5PAA - chains A and C; structure by X-ray diffraction, 1.98 A resolution.

== Chain A ==
Name: Coagulation factor VII light chain
From: Homo sapiens
Notes: EC 3.4.21.21
UniProt: P08709 (FA7_HUMAN); residue numbers follow UniProt; this construct covers 149-212
Chain sequence (64 residues; row label = number of the first residue in the row):
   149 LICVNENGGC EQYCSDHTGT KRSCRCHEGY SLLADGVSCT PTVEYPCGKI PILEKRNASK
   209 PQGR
Disordered / not traced: 207-212
Disulfide bonds: C151-C162, C158-C172, C174-C187
Swiss-Prot annotation at these positions:
  - site: R212 (Cleavage)
  - glycosylation: N205 (N-linked (GlcNAc...) asparagine)

== Chain C ==
Name: Coagulation factor VII heavy chain
From: Homo sapiens
Notes: EC 3.4.21.21
UniProt: P08709 (FA7_HUMAN); residues 213-466 here = UniProt positions 213-466
Chain sequence (254 residues; numbered 213 to 466; the number before each row is that of its first residue):
   213 IVGGKVCPKG ECPWQVLLLV NGAQLCGGTL INTIWVVSAA HCFDKIKNWR NLIAVLGEHD
   273 LSEHDGDEQS RRVAQVIIPS TYVPGTTNHD IALLRLHQPV VLTDHVVPLC LPERTFSERT
   333 LAFVRFSLVS GWGQLLDRGA TALELMVLNV PRLMTQDCLQ QSRKVGDSPN ITEYMFCAGY
   393 SDGSKDSCKG DSGGPHATHY RGTWYLTGIV SWGQGCATVG HFGVYTRVSQ YIEWLQKLMR
   453 SEPRPGVLLR APFP
Disordered / not traced: 376-379
Disulfide bonds: C219-C224, C238-C254, C370-C389, C400-C428
Bound ions: Ca2+: E270, D272, E275, E280
Small-molecule neighbours: aminomethylcyclohexane (AMC): D398, S399, C400, K401, S404, V422, S423, W424, G425, G427, C428, G435
Swiss-Prot annotation at these positions:
  - active site (Charge relay system): H253, D302, S404
  - binding site (substrate): D398
  - glycosylation: N382 (N-linked (GlcNAc...) asparagine)

== Chain A / chain C interface ==
Disulfides between the chains: C195(A)-C322(C)
Residue-residue contacts (48; chain A residue first):
  C151(A) - R331(C)
  V152(A) - R331(C)
  E154(A) - R413(C)  hydrogen bond (backbone-side chain)
  N155(A) - F328(C)
  N155(A) - T332(C)  hydrogen bond
  N155(A) - Y412(C)
  N155(A) - R413(C)
  G157(A) - R413(C)  hydrogen bond (backbone-side chain)
  C158(A) - R413(C)  hydrogen bond (backbone-side chain)
  E159(A) - Y412(C)
  E159(A) - R413(C)  salt bridge
  Q160(A) - F328(C)
  Q160(A) - Y417(C)
  Y161(A) - L323(C)  hydrogen bond (side chain-backbone)
  Y161(A) - P324(C)
  Y161(A) - E325(C)
  Y161(A) - F328(C)  hydrophobic
  Y161(A) - Y417(C)
  R173(A) - E325(C)  salt bridge
  H175(A) - L323(C)
  Y178(A) - T415(C)
  Y193(A) - L314(C)
  Y193(A) - T315(C)
  Y193(A) - D316(C)  hydrogen bond
  P194(A) - V319(C)
  C195(A) - P320(C)
  C195(A) - L321(C)
  C195(A) - C322(C)  disulfide
  C195(A) - T415(C)
  G196(A) - W226(C)
  G196(A) - P320(C)  hydrogen bond (backbone-backbone)
  G196(A) - C322(C)
  G196(A) - T415(C)
  G196(A) - W416(C)  hydrogen bond (backbone-backbone)
  K197(A) - W226(C)
  K197(A) - V319(C)
  K197(A) - G414(C)  hydrogen bond (side chain-backbone)
  K197(A) - T415(C)  hydrogen bond
  I198(A) - G222(C)
  I198(A) - E223(C)
  I198(A) - W226(C)  hydrophobic
  I198(A) - W416(C)
  P199(A) - D316(C)
  P199(A) - V319(C)  hydrophobic
  I200(A) - K221(C)
  I200(A) - E223(C)
  L201(A) - E223(C)
  K203(A) - D316(C)  salt bridge
Interface residues without a listed pair, chain A (26 interface residues in all): C162, D164, S186, R204
Interface residues without a listed pair, chain C (25 interface residues in all): P225, T327

== In short ==
26 residues of chain A face 25 of chain C across their interface; the contacts include 1 disulfide bond, 10
hydrogen bonds and 3 salt bridges. Polar contacts include E159(A)-R413(C), R173(A)-E325(C) and
K203(A)-D316(C). Bound to chain C: aminomethylcyclohexane.
Here chain A is Coagulation factor VII light chain and chain C is Coagulation factor VII heavy chain, both
from Homo sapiens. Entry 5PAA (Crystal Structure of Factor VIIa in complex with cyclohexylmethanamine) was
determined by X-ray diffraction.
